1B8U - chain A; structure by X-ray diffraction, 2.50 A resolution.

# Chain A
Protein: Protein (malate dehydrogenase)
From: Aquaspirillum arcticum
UniProtKB: Q9ZF99 (MDH_AQUAR); numbering as in UniProt (aligned over 1-329)
Chain sequence (329 residues; each row starts with the number of its first residue):
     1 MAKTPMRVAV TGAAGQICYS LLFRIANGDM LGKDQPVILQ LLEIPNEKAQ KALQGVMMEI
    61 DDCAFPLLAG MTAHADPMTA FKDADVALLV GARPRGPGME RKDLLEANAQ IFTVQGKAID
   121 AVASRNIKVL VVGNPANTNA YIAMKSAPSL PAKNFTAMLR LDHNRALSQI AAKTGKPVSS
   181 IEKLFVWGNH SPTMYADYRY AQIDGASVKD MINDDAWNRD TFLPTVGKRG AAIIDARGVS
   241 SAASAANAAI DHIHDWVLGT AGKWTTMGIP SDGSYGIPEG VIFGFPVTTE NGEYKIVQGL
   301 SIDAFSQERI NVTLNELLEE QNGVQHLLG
Not modelled in the structure: 1-2
Residues lining bound ligands:
  - NAD (nicotinamide-adenine-dinucleotide): Thr11, Gly12, Ala14, Gly15, Gln16, Ile17, Leu42, Glu43, Ile44, Val90, Gly91, Ala92, Ile111, Gln115, Val132, Gly133, Asn134, Ala136, Met158, Leu161, His190, Ser241, Ala245
  - oxaloacetate ion (OAA): Leu161, Asp162, Arg165, His190, Ser191, Pro192, Val226, Gly227, Lys228, Arg229, Gly230, Ala231, Ser241
Curated features (UniProtKB/Swiss-Prot):
  - active site: His190 (Proton acceptor)
  - binding site (NAD(+)): Gly12 to Cys18, Asn108, Gln115, Val132 to Asn134
  - binding site (substrate): Arg95, Arg101, Asn134, Arg165

# Overview
Bound to chain A: oxaloacetate ion and NAD. UniProt lists active-site residue His190, 12 NAD+-binding residues
and 4 substrate-binding residues.
Chain A is Protein (malate dehydrogenase) (Aquaspirillum arcticum); the structure, Malate dehydrogenase from
aquaspirillum arcticum, was determined by X-ray diffraction together with 1B8P and 1B8V from the same study.
